PDB entry 8GH8 | electron microscopy, 4.30 A resolution (low resolution: residue-level contacts below are approximate; hydrogen-bond / salt-bridge calls are withheld) | chains B and H of the 8 polymer chains in the assembly

[Chain B]
Molecule: Holliday junction branch migration complex subunit RuvA
Organism: Thermus thermophilus HB8
Notes: EC 3.6.4.12
UniProt: Q9F1Q3 (RUVA_THET8); residues 1-140 here = UniProt positions 1-140
Sequence (140 residues; row label = number of the first residue in the row):
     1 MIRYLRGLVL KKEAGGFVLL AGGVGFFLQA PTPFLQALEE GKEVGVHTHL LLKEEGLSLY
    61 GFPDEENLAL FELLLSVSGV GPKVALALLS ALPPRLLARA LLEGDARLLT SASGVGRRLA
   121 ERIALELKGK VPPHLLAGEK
Disordered / not traced: 140
Curated features (UniProtKB/Swiss-Prot):
  - region: Pro-132 to Lys-140 (Flexible linker)
  - motif: Glu-54, Glu-55 (Acidic pin)
  - mutagenesis: Glu-121 to Glu-126 (Only one RuvA tetramer is found in the RuvA-RuvB-HJ complex, cannot form octameric RuvA, poor branch migration, poorly stimulates RuvB ATPase), Leu-125 to Glu-126 (Only one RuvA tetramer is found in the RuvA-RuvB-HJ complex, cannot form octameric RuvA. Binds HJ DNA, poor branch migration, poorly stimulates RuvB ATPase)

[Chain H]
Molecule: 34-nt DNA strand
Sequence (34 nucleotides; row label = number of the first residue in the row):
     2 ATAAGTTCGT ATAATGTATG CTATACGAAG TTAT

[Interface between chain B and chain H]
Pairs across the interface - 5 pairs, chain B then chain H:
  Val-77(B) with DT20(H)
  Ser-78(B) with DG21(H)
  Val-80(B) with DC22(H); DA24(H)
  Val-84(B) with DA24(H)

[Overview]
The chain B/chain H interface involves 4 residues from each chain. From UniProt: 6 mutagenesis sites on chain
B.
Chain B is Holliday junction branch migration complex subunit RuvA (Thermus thermophilus HB8) and chain H is a
34-nt DNA strand; the structure, RuvA Holliday junction DNA complex, was determined by electron microscopy
together with 8EFV and 8EFY from the same study.
